Entry 7O3F (X-ray diffraction, 1.40 A resolution); this record covers chains A and P.

== Chain A ==
Protein: 14-3-3 protein sigma
Organism: Homo sapiens
Reference sequence: P31947 (1433S_HUMAN); numbering as in UniProt (aligned over 1-231)
Sequence (236 residues; each row starts with the number of its first residue; numbers below 1 keep their minus sign (Gly-4 is residue -4)):
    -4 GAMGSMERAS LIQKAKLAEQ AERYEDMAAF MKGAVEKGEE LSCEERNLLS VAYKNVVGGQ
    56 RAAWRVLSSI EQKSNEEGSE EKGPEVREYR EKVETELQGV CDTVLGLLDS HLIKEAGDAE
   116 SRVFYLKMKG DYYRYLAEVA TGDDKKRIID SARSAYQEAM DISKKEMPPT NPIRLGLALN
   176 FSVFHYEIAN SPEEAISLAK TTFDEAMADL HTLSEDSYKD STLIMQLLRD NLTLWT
Not modelled in the structure: -4 to -3, 71-77
Sequence notes: expression tag (-4 to 0)
Modified residues: Cys38 (S-hydroxycysteine; CSO)
Glycans and other covalent adducts: 1-methyl-4-(4-methylphenyl)sulfonyl-1,4-diazepane (V0W) linked to Lys122
Ion coordination: Mg2+ near Glu2 (its only coordinating residue here)
Small-molecule neighbours: V0W (1-methyl-4-(4-methylphenyl)sulfonyl-1,4-diazepane): Asn42, Pro167, Ile168, Gly171, Asp215, Ile219
Swiss-Prot annotation at these positions:
  - site (Interaction with phosphoserine on interacting protein): Arg56, Arg129
  - modified residue (Phosphoserine): Ser5, Ser74
What the authors report for this chain:
  - binding site for V0W: Lys122

== Chain P ==
Protein: Transcription factor p65
Reference sequence: Q04206 (TF65_HUMAN); numbering as in UniProt (aligned over 39-51)
Sequence (13 residues; row label = number of the first residue in the row):
    39 EGRSAGSIPG RRS
Not modelled in the structure: 39-42
Sequence notes: variant Arg49 (Glu in Q04206)
Modified residues: Ser45 (phosphoserine; SEP)

== Chain A / chain P interface ==
Pairs across the interface (27; chain A residue first):
  Glu14(A) - Arg50(P)
  Glu14(A) - Ser51(P)  hydrogen bond
  Val46(A) - Gly48(P)
  Val46(A) - Arg49(P)
  Val46(A) - Arg50(P)
  Val46(A) - Ser51(P)
  Lys49(A) - Gly48(P)
  Asn50(A) - Arg49(P)  hydrogen bond (side chain-backbone)
  Gly53(A) - Arg49(P)
  Gly54(A) - Arg49(P)
  Arg56(A) - Ser45(P)
  Lys122(A) - Ile46(P)
  Arg129(A) - Ser45(P)
  Tyr130(A) - Ser45(P)
  Gly171(A) - Ile46(P)
  Leu174(A) - Gly44(P)
  Leu174(A) - Ser45(P)
  Leu174(A) - Ile46(P)
  Asn175(A) - Ser45(P)
  Asn175(A) - Ile46(P)  hydrogen bond (side chain-backbone)
  Val178(A) - Gly44(P)
  Val178(A) - Ser45(P)
  Glu182(A) - Ala43(P)
  Asn226(A) - Ala43(P)
  Asn226(A) - Gly44(P)  hydrogen bond (side chain-backbone)
  Leu229(A) - Ala43(P)
  Trp230(A) - Ala43(P)
Other interface residues (no listed pair), chain A (23 interface residues in all): Tyr19, Leu43, Ser45, Ile219, Leu222
Other interface residues (no listed pair), chain P (9 interface residues in all): Pro47

== Summary ==
Chain A and chain P form an interface of 23 and 9 residues respectively; the contacts include 4 hydrogen
bonds. Among the polar pairs are Glu14(A)-Ser51(P), Asn50(A)-Arg49(P) and Asn175(A)-Ile46(P). Compound V0W is
covalently linked to Lys122(A). From the paper: a binding site for V0W at Lys122(A).
Chain A is 14-3-3 protein sigma (Homo sapiens) and chain P is Transcription factor p65; the structure, 14-3-3
sigma with RelA/p65 binding site pS45 and covalently bound TCF521-117, was determined by X-ray diffraction,
deposited together with 7BI3, 7BIQ, 7BIW, 7BIY, 7BJB, 7BJF and 54 further entries.
